8W6B - chains D and G of the 8 polymer chains in the assembly; structure by X-ray diffraction, 2.39 A resolution.

== Chain D (and G) ==
Protein: RB1-inducible coiled-coil protein 1
Source organism: Homo sapiens
Notes: chain G of this document is another copy of the same molecule, construct and numbering; everything in this record applies to it too
UniProt: Q8TDY2 (RBCC1_HUMAN); residue numbers follow UniProt; this construct covers 1343-1395
Chain sequence (57 residues; each row starts with the number of its first residue):
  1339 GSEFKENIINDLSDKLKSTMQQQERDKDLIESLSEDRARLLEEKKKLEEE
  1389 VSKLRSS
Not modelled in the structure: 1339-1344, 1394-1395 (chain G: 1339-1343)
Sequence notes: expression tag (1339-1342)
UniProt features mapped onto this chain:
  - modified residue: Ser1370 (Phosphoserine)

== How chain D and chain G interact ==
Contacting residue pairs (9; chain D residue first):
  Asn1348(D) - Lys1355(G)
  Ser1351(D) - Ser1351(G)  hydrogen bond
  Ser1351(D) - Lys1355(G)
  Asp1352(D) - Lys1355(G)  salt bridge
  Lys1355(D) - Asn1348(G)
  Lys1355(D) - Ser1351(G)
  Lys1355(D) - Asp1352(G)  salt bridge
  Gln1359(D) - Glu1344(G)  hydrogen bond
  Gln1359(D) - Asn1348(G)  hydrogen bond
Interface residues without a listed pair, chain D (7 interface residues in all): Asn1345, Ile1347
Interface residues without a listed pair, chain G (8 interface residues in all): Ile1347, Met1358, Gln1359

== Overview ==
7 residues of chain D and 8 residues of chain G are in contact, with 3 hydrogen bonds and 2 salt bridges.
Polar pairs include Asp1352(D)-Lys1355(G), Ser1351(D)-Ser1351(G) and Gln1359(D)-Glu1344(G).
Chain D and chain G are both RB1-inducible coiled-coil protein 1 (Homo sapiens); the structure, crystal
structure of TAX1BP1 SKICH domain in complex with RB1CC1 coiled-coil domain, was determined by X-ray
diffraction (same publication as 8W6A).
